Entry 4IHX (X-ray diffraction, 2.80 A resolution); this record covers chains A and B of the 4 polymer chains in the assembly.

# Chain A (and B)
Name: DNA-binding protein fis
From: Escherichia coli
Notes: chain B of this document is another copy of the same molecule, construct and numbering; everything in this record applies to it too
UniProtKB: C9QXL3 (C9QXL3_ECOD1); residues 1-98 here = UniProt positions 1-98
Sequence (98 residues; each row starts with the number of its first residue):
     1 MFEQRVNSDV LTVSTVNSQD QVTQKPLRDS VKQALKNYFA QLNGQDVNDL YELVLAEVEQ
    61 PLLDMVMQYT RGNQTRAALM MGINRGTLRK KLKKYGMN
Not modelled in the structure: 1-7 (chain B: fully traced)
What the authors report for this chain:
  - binding site for 27-bp DNA Strand A: K90
  - mutagenesis - K90A: unchanged binding to F1
  - mutagenesis - K90A (10-fold): decreased binding to F27
  - mutagenesis - K90A (9-fold): decreased binding to F30
  - mutagenesis - K90A: abolished binding to non-specific DNA

# How chain A and chain B interact
Pairs across the interface - 87 pairs, chain A then chain B:
  V10(A) with Y38(B), hydrophobic; L53(B), hydrophobic
  L11(A) with A34(B); V54(B), hydrophobic; E57(B)
  T12(A) with A34(B)
  V13(A) with S30(B); Q33(B)
  S14(A) with Q33(B), hydrogen bond (backbone-side chain)
  Q24(A) with N37(B)
  P26(A) with E57(B)
  L27(A) with S30(B); V31(B); E57(B)
  R28(A) with E57(B), salt bridge; P61(B)
  S30(A) with V13(B); L27(B); S30(B)
  V31(A) with V58(B), hydrophobic
  K32(A) with D64(B), salt bridge; M65(B)
  Q33(A) with V13(B); S14(B), hydrogen bond (side chain-backbone)
  A34(A) with L11(B), hydrophobic; T12(B); L27(B), hydrophobic
  L35(A) with L11(B), hydrophobic; L62(B), hydrophobic
  K36(A) with M65(B)
  Y38(A) with V10(B), hydrophobic; L11(B), hydrophobic
  F39(A) with M65(B), hydrophobic; M80(B), hydrophobic
  V47(A) with M80(B)
  N48(A) with L79(B); M80(B); G82(B)
  D49(A) with M80(B); M81(B)
  L50(A) with V66(B), hydrophobic; M80(B), hydrogen bond (backbone-backbone); M81(B), hydrogen bond (backbone-backbone)
  Y51(A) with L55(B); E59(B), hydrogen bond; L62(B), hydrophobic; M81(B), hydrogen bond (backbone-backbone); I83(B), hydrophobic; K91(B)
  L53(A) with V10(B), hydrophobic
  V54(A) with L11(B), hydrophobic; V58(B), hydrophobic
  L55(A) with L55(B), hydrophobic
  E57(A) with N7(B); S8(B); L27(B); R28(B), salt bridge
  V58(A) with V54(B), hydrophobic; V58(B), hydrophobic
  E59(A) with Y51(B), hydrogen bond
  Q60(A) with R28(B), hydrogen bond
  P61(A) with R28(B); V31(B), hydrophobic; K32(B); L35(B)
  L62(A) with L35(B), hydrophobic; Y51(B), hydrophobic; V54(B), hydrophobic
  D64(A) with K32(B), salt bridge
  M65(A) with K32(B); F39(B)
  V66(A) with F39(B), hydrophobic; L50(B), hydrophobic
  Y69(A) with F39(B), hydrophobic
  L79(A) with V47(B); N48(B)
  M80(A) with F39(B), hydrophobic; V47(B); N48(B); D49(B); L50(B), hydrogen bond (backbone-backbone)
  M81(A) with D49(B); L50(B), hydrogen bond (backbone-backbone); Y51(B), hydrogen bond (backbone-backbone)
  G82(A) with N48(B)
  I83(A) with Y51(B), hydrophobic
  K91(A) with Y51(B), hydrogen bond
Other interface residues (no listed pair), chain A (47 interface residues in all): V16, Q41, L42, G44, E52
Other interface residues (no listed pair), chain B (47 interface residues in all): R5, V16, P26, L42, E52, Q68, Y69

# In short
Chain A and chain B each contribute 47 residues to their interface; the contacts include 12 hydrogen bonds and
4 salt bridges. Among the polar pairs are R28(A)-E57(B), K32(A)-D64(B) and S14(A)-Q33(B). From the paper: a
binding site for 27-bp DNA Strand A at K90(A); K90A of chain A reduces binding to F27.
Chain A and chain B are both DNA-binding protein fis (Escherichia coli); the structure, Crystal structure of
Fis bound to 27 bp 2-Aminopurine substituted DNA F28-2AP (AAATTTGTTTGA2T2TTGAGCAAATTT), was determined by
X-ray diffraction (same publication as 4IHV, 4IHW and 4IHY).
